Entry 1UPN (electron microscopy, 16.00 A resolution (very low resolution: no residue pairs are listed; an interface is given only as per-side residue counts)); this record covers chains A and B of the 5 polymer chains in the assembly.

[Chain A]
Molecule: Echovirus 11 coat protein VP1
From: Human echovirus 11
UniProtKB: Q8JKE8 (Q8JKE8_9ENTO); residues 1-292 here correspond to UniProt positions 570-861 (UniProt number = residue number + 569)
Chain sequence (292 residues; numbered 1 to 292; the number before each row is that of its first residue):
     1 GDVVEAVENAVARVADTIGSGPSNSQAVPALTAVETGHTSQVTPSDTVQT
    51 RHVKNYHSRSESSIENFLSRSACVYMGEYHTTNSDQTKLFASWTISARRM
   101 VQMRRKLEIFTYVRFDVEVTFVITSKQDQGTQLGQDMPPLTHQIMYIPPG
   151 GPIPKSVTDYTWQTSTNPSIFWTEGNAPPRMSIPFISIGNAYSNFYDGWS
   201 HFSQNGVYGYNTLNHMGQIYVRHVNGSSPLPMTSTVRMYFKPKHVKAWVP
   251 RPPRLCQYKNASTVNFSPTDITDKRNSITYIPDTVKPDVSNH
Not modelled in the structure: 290-292

[Chain B]
Molecule: Echovirus 11 coat protein VP2
From: Human echovirus 11
UniProtKB: Q8JKE8 (Q8JKE8_9ENTO); residues 1-262 here correspond to UniProt positions 70-331 (UniProt number = residue number + 69)
Chain sequence (262 residues; each row starts with the number of its first residue):
     1 SPSAEECGYSDRVRSITLGNSTITTQESANVVVGYGRWPEYLRDDEATAE
    51 DQPTQPDVATCRFYTLESVTWEKDSPGWWWKFPDALKDMGLFGQNMYYHY
   101 LGRAGYTIHVQCNASKFHQGCLLVVCVPEAEMGCSTVDGTVNEHGLSEGE
   151 TAKKFSATGTNGTNTVQSIVTNAGMGVGVGNLTIFPHQWINLRTNNCATI
   201 VMPYINNVPMDNMFRHHNFTLMIIPFVPLNYSSDFSTYVPITVTVAPMCA
   251 EYNGLRLSTALQ
Not modelled in the structure: 1-9, 262
Sequence notes: conflict Phe226 (Ser304 in Q8JKE8)

[Interface between chain A and chain B]
At this resolution (16 A) residue pairs are not listed: 40 residues of chain A and 53 of chain B lie at the interface.

[Summary]
40 residues of chain A face 53 of chain B across their interface.
Chain A is Echovirus 11 coat protein VP1 and chain B is Echovirus 11 coat protein VP2, both from Human
echovirus 11; the structure, Complex of echovirus type 12 with domains 3 and 4 of its receptor decay
accelerating factor ..., was determined by electron microscopy.
